PDB entry 5AV8 | X-ray diffraction, 2.20 A resolution | chains B and J of the 10 polymer chains in the assembly

Chain B:
Molecule: Histone H4
Organism: Homo sapiens
UniProt: P62805 (H4_HUMAN); residues 0-102 here correspond to UniProt positions 1-103 (UniProt number = residue number + 1)
Chain sequence (104 residues; row label = number of the first residue in the row; numbers below 1 keep their minus sign (Gly-1 is residue -1)):
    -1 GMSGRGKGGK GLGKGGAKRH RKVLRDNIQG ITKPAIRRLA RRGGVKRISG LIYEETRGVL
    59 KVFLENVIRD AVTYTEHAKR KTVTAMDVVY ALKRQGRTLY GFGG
Unresolved in the structure: -1 to 20
Differences from the reference sequence: expression tag (-1)
Swiss-Prot annotation at these positions:
  - DNA-binding region: Lys16 to Lys20
  - modified residue: Ser1 (N-acetylserine), Arg3 (Asymmetric dimethylarginine), Lys5 (N6-(2-hydroxyisobutyryl)lysine), Lys8 (N6-(2-hydroxyisobutyryl)lysine), Lys12 (N6-(2-hydroxyisobutyryl)lysine), Lys16 (N6-(2-hydroxyisobutyryl)lysine), Lys20 (N6,N6,N6-trimethyllysine), Lys31 (N6-(2-hydroxyisobutyryl)lysine), Lys44 (N6-(2-hydroxyisobutyryl)lysine), Ser47 (Phosphoserine), Tyr51 (Phosphotyrosine), Lys59 (N6-(2-hydroxyisobutyryl)lysine), Lys77 (N6-(2-hydroxyisobutyryl)lysine), Lys79 (N6-(2-hydroxyisobutyryl)lysine), Thr80 (Phosphothreonine), Tyr88 (Phosphotyrosine), Lys91 (N6-(2-hydroxyisobutyryl)lysine)
  - cross-link (Glycyl lysine isopeptide (Lys-Gly)): Lys12 (interchain with G-Cter in SUMO2), Lys20 (interchain with G-Cter in SUMO2), Lys31 (interchain with G-Cter in SUMO2), Lys59 (interchain with G-Cter in SUMO2), Lys79 (interchain with G-Cter in SUMO2), Lys91 (interchain with G-Cter in SUMO2)

Chain J:
Molecule: 147-nt DNA strand
Sequence (147 nucleotides; each row starts with the number of its first residue; numbers below 1 keep their minus sign (DA-73 is residue -73)):
   -73 ATCAATATCC ACCTGCAGAT ACTACCAAAA GTGTATTTGG AAACTGCTCC ATCAAAAGGC
   -13 ATGTTCAGCT GGATTCCAGC TGAACATGCC TTTTGATGGA GCAGTTTCCA AATACACTTT
    47 TGGTAGTATC TGCAGGTGGA TATTGAT
Metal / ion sites: Mn2+ site 1: DG-35, DG-34; Mn2+ site 2 near DG-3 (its only coordinating residue here); Mn2+ site 3 near DG5 (its only coordinating residue here); Mn2+ site 4 near DG27 (its only coordinating residue here); Mn2+ site 5 near DG48 (its only coordinating residue here); Mn2+ site 6 near DG61 (its only coordinating residue here)

Interface between chain B and chain J:
Contacting residue pairs - 13 pairs, chain B then chain J:
  Val21(B) - DC16(J)  phosphate contact
  Arg23(B) - DT17(J)  salt bridge to the phosphate
  Arg45(B) - DT7(J)  sugar contact
  Arg45(B) - DG8(J)  phosphate contact
  Ile46(B) - DT7(J)  sugar contact
  Ile46(B) - DG8(J)  hydrogen bond to the phosphate
  Ser47(B) - DT7(J)  phosphate contact
  Gly48(B) - DT7(J)  hydrogen bond to the phosphate
  Arg78(B) - DC28(J)  phosphate contact
  Lys79(B) - DG27(J)  salt bridge to the phosphate
  Lys79(B) - DC28(J)  hydrogen bond to the phosphate
  Thr80(B) - DG27(J)  sugar contact
  Thr80(B) - DC28(J)  hydrogen bond to the phosphate
Interface residues without a listed pair, chain B (12 interface residues in all): Lys44, Tyr51, Lys77
Interface residues without a listed pair, chain J (8 interface residues in all): DC6, DA29

Overview:
The interface between chain B and chain J involves 12 residues on one side and 8 on the other, with 4 hydrogen
bonds and 2 salt bridges. Among the polar pairs are Ile46(B)-DG8(J), Gly48(B)-DT7(J) and Lys79(B)-DC28(J).
Chain B is Histone H4 (Homo sapiens) and chain J is a 147-nt DNA strand; the structure, human nucleosome core
particle, was determined by X-ray diffraction together with 5AV5, 5AV6, 5AV9, 5AVB and 5AVC from the same
study.
